Entry 9GHJ (X-ray diffraction, 2.09 A resolution); this record covers chains A and H of the 4 polymer chains in the assembly.

# Chain A
Protein: Pre-glycoprotein polyprotein GP complex
Source organism: Mammarenavirus juninense
UniProt: C1K9J9 (C1K9J9_JUNIN); residue numbers follow UniProt; this construct covers 59-251
Amino-acid sequence (193 residues; each row starts with the number of its first residue):
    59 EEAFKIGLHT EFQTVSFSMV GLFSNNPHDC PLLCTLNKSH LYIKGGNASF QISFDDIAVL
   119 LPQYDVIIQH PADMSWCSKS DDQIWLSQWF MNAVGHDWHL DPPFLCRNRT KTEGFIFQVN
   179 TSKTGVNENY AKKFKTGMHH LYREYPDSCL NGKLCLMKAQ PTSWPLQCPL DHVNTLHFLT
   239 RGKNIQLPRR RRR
Unresolved in the structure: 59, 241-251
Cystine bridges: Cys92-Cys226, Cys135-Cys164, Cys207-Cys213
Glycans and other covalent adducts: glycan linked to Asn95, Asn166; N-acetylglucosamine (NAG) linked to Asn178
Sequence notes: engineered mutation Cys88 (Leu in C1K9J9), Arg249 (Ser in C1K9J9), Arg250 (Leu in C1K9J9), Arg251 (Lys in C1K9J9)
What the authors report for this chain:
  - post-translational modification sites: Asn95, Asn166, Asn178
  - binding site for N-acetylglucosamine: Arg201
  - contacts within the chain: Pro89-Phe236 (hydrophobic contact), Ile101-Phe236 (hydrophobic contact), Ala151-Phe236 (hydrophobic contact), Leu199-Phe236 (hydrophobic contact)

# Chain H
Protein: JUN1 heavy chain
Source organism: Mus musculus
Amino-acid sequence (242 residues; each row starts with the number of its first residue; a row labelled like 52A-52C holds insertion residues (52A, then the next letters in order); numbers below 1 keep their minus sign (Glu-5 is residue -5)):
    -5 ETGQIQLVQS VETGGGLVRP GNSLKLSCVT SGFTFSNYQM HWLRQPPGKR LEWIAVIT
52A-52C VKS
    53 DNYGANYVES VKGRFAISRD
72A-72C DSK
    73 SSVYLEMNRL REEDTATYFC SRSGIYDG
100A-100F YYAYAM
   101 DYWGQGTSVT VSSATTKGPS VYPLAPGSAA QTNSMVTLGC LVKGYFPEPV TVTWNSGSLS
   161 SGVHTFPAVL QSDLYTLSSS VTVPSSTWPS QTVTCNVAHP ASSTKVDKKI VPRDCGTKHH
   221 HHHH
Unresolved in the structure: -5 to -4, 128-133, 214-224
Cystine bridges: Cys22-Cys92, Cys140-Cys195

# Chain A / chain H interface
Residue-residue contacts (18; chain A residue first):
  Ser111(A) - Tyr100A(H)  hydrogen bond
  Asp113(A) - Tyr100A(H)  hydrogen bond
  Val117(A) - Tyr100A(H)  hydrophobic
  Lys137(A) - Asp53(H)  salt bridge
  Thr168(A) - Asn58(H)  hydrogen bond (backbone-side chain)
  Lys169(A) - Asn58(H)
  Thr170(A) - Gln33(H)  hydrogen bond (backbone-side chain)
  Thr170(A) - Val50(H)
  Thr170(A) - Thr52(H)
  Thr170(A) - Gly56(H)
  Thr170(A) - Asn58(H)  hydrogen bond
  Thr170(A) - Tyr100D(H)  hydrogen bond
  Glu171(A) - Gln33(H)
  Glu171(A) - Tyr100B(H)
  Glu171(A) - Tyr100D(H)  hydrogen bond (backbone-side chain)
  Lys216(A) - Tyr100A(H)
  Gln218(A) - Gly100(H)  hydrogen bond (side chain-backbone)
  Gln218(A) - Tyr100A(H)
Interface residues without a listed pair, chain A (13 interface residues in all): Ile115, Arg165, Ile174
Interface residues without a listed pair, chain H (14 interface residues in all): Asn54, Ala57, Asp99, Ala100C

# Overview
The interface between chain A and chain H involves 13 residues on one side and 14 on the other; the contacts
include 8 hydrogen bonds and 1 salt bridge. Polar pairs include Lys137(A)-Asp53(H), Ser111(A)-Tyr100A(H) and
Asp113(A)-Tyr100A(H). From the paper: a binding site for N-acetylglucosamine at Arg201(A); modification sites
Asn95(A), Asn166(A) and Asn178(A).
Chain A is Pre-glycoprotein polyprotein GP complex (Mammarenavirus juninense) and chain H is JUN1 heavy chain
(Mus musculus); the structure, Junin virus GP1-GP2 heterodimer in complex with Fab of JUN1, was determined by
X-ray diffraction (same publication as 9GHI and 9QQN).
